PDB entry 4QBQ | X-ray diffraction, 2.41 A resolution | chains C and P of the 3 polymer chains in the assembly

[Chain C]
Name: DNA (cytosine-5)-methyltransferase 3A
Organism: Homo sapiens
Notes: EC 2.1.1.37; fragment: ADD Domain
UniProt: Q9Y6K1 (DNM3A_HUMAN); residue numbers follow UniProt; this construct covers 479-610
Sequence (137 residues; each row starts with the number of its first residue):
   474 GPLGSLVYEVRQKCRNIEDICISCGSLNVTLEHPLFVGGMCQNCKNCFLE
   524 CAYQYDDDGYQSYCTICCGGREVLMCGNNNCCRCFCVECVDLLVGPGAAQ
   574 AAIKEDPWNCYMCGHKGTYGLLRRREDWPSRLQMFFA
Construct notes: expression tag (474-478)
UniProt features mapped onto this chain:
  - zinc finger: I493 to E523 (GATA-type), Q534 to G590 (PHD-type)
  - natural variant: D529 (D529N: In TBRS; uncertain significance), G532 (G532S: In TBRS), M548 (M548K: In TBRS), C549 (C549R: In TBRS)
Cystine bridges: C524-C541
Bound ions: Zn2+ site 1: C494, C497, C514, C517; Zn2+ site 2: C537, C540, C559, C562; Zn2+ site 3: C549, C554, C583, C586

[Chain P]
Name: Histone H3
Notes: fragment: H3 N-terminal 1-15
Sequence (8 residues; numbered 1 to 8; the number before each row is that of its first residue):
     1 ARTKQTAR

[How chain C and chain P interact]
Pairs across the interface (26; chain C residue first):
  D529(C) with K4(P), salt bridge
  D531(C) with K4(P), salt bridge
  Y533(C) with R2(P)
  Q534(C) with K4(P), hydrogen bond (backbone-side chain)
  S535(C) with T6(P)
  G542(C) with R8(P)
  G543(C) with T6(P), hydrogen bond (backbone-side chain); R8(P)
  R544(C) with K4(P); Q5(P); T6(P), hydrogen bond (backbone-backbone)
  E545(C) with T3(P); K4(P)
  V546(C) with T3(P); K4(P), hydrogen bond (backbone-backbone); T6(P)
  L547(C) with R2(P)
  M548(C) with A1(P); R2(P), hydrogen bond (backbone-backbone); T3(P); K4(P)
  A575(C) with A1(P), hydrogen bond (backbone-backbone)
  I576(C) with A1(P), hydrogen bond (backbone-backbone); T3(P)
  E578(C) with A1(P), hydrogen bond (backbone-backbone)
  W581(C) with A1(P), hydrophobic
Interface residues without a listed pair, chain C (18 interface residues in all): C557, P580

[Overview]
The interface between chain C and chain P involves 18 residues on one side and 7 on the other; the contacts
include 8 hydrogen bonds and 2 salt bridges. Among the polar pairs are D529(C)-K4(P), D531(C)-K4(P) and
Q534(C)-K4(P).
Chain C is DNA (cytosine-5)-methyltransferase 3A (Homo sapiens) and chain P is Histone H3; the structure,
Crystal structure of DNMT3a ADD domain bound to H3 peptide, was determined by X-ray diffraction.
